2J24 - chains A and B; structure by X-ray diffraction, 2.10 A resolution.

# Chain A (and B)
Name: Triosephosphate isomerase, glycosomal
Organism: Trypanosoma brucei brucei
Notes: EC 5.3.1.1; chain B of this document is another copy of the same molecule, construct and numbering; everything in this record applies to it too
UniProtKB: P04789 (TPIS_TRYBB); residue numbers follow UniProt; this construct covers 1-250
Chain sequence (250 residues; each row starts with the number of its first residue):
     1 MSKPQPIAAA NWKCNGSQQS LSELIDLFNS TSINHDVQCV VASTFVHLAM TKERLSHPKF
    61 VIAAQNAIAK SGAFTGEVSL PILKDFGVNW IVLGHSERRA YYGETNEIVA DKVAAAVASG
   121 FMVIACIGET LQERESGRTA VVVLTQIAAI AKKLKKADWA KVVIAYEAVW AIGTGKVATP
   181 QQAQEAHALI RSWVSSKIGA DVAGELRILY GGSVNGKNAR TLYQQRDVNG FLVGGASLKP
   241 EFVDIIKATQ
Not modelled in the structure: 1
Sequence notes: engineered mutation Ala168 (Pro in P04789)
Swiss-Prot annotation at these positions:
  - active site: His95 (Electrophile), Glu167 (Proton acceptor)
  - binding site (substrate): Asn11, Lys13

# Interface between chain A and chain B
Contacting residue pairs (80):
  Asn11(A) - Thr75(B)  hydrogen bond
  Lys13(A) - Gly72(B)
  Lys13(A) - Ala73(B)
  Lys13(A) - Thr75(B)
  Cys14(A) - Ser71(B)  hydrogen bond (backbone-side chain)
  Cys14(A) - Gly72(B)  hydrogen bond (backbone-backbone)
  Cys14(A) - Phe74(B)
  Cys14(A) - Glu77(B)  hydrogen bond (side chain-backbone)
  Cys14(A) - Val78(B)
  Cys14(A) - Ser79(B)  hydrogen bond (side chain-backbone)
  Cys14(A) - Ile82(B)
  Asn15(A) - Gly72(B)  hydrogen bond (side chain-backbone)
  Asn15(A) - Ile82(B)
  Gly16(A) - Ile82(B)
  Ser17(A) - Asp85(B)
  Gln18(A) - Lys52(B)
  Gln18(A) - Asp85(B)  hydrogen bond (side chain-backbone)
  Gln18(A) - Phe86(B)
  Thr44(A) - Val78(B)
  Thr44(A) - Ile82(B)
  Phe45(A) - Phe45(B)  hydrophobic
  Phe45(A) - Val46(B)
  Phe45(A) - Gly76(B)
  Val46(A) - Phe45(B)
  Val46(A) - Val78(B)  hydrophobic
  Val46(A) - Phe86(B)
  His47(A) - Ile82(B)
  Ala49(A) - Ala49(B)  hydrophobic
  Lys52(A) - Gln18(B)
  Gln65(A) - Thr75(B)
  Gln65(A) - Gly76(B)  hydrogen bond (side chain-backbone)
  Asn66(A) - Gly76(B)
  Ser71(A) - Cys14(B)  hydrogen bond (side chain-backbone)
  Gly72(A) - Lys13(B)
  Gly72(A) - Cys14(B)  hydrogen bond (backbone-backbone)
  Gly72(A) - Asn15(B)  hydrogen bond (backbone-side chain)
  Ala73(A) - Lys13(B)
  Ala73(A) - Glu97(B)
  Ala73(A) - Tyr101(B)
  Phe74(A) - Cys14(B)
  Phe74(A) - Glu97(B)  hydrogen bond (backbone-side chain)
  Phe74(A) - Tyr101(B)  hydrophobic
  Phe74(A) - Tyr102(B)
  Thr75(A) - Asn11(B)  hydrogen bond
  Thr75(A) - Lys13(B)
  Thr75(A) - Gln65(B)
  Thr75(A) - His95(B)  hydrogen bond
  Thr75(A) - Glu97(B)  hydrogen bond
  Thr75(A) - Arg98(B)  hydrogen bond (backbone-side chain)
  Gly76(A) - Phe45(B)
  Gly76(A) - Gln65(B)  hydrogen bond (backbone-side chain)
  Gly76(A) - Asn66(B)
  Gly76(A) - Arg98(B)
  Glu77(A) - Cys14(B)  hydrogen bond (backbone-side chain)
  Glu77(A) - Arg98(B)  salt bridge
  Glu77(A) - Tyr102(B)
  Val78(A) - Cys14(B)
  Val78(A) - Val46(B)  hydrophobic
  Ser79(A) - Cys14(B)  hydrogen bond (backbone-side chain)
  Ile82(A) - Cys14(B)
  Ile82(A) - Asn15(B)
  Ile82(A) - Gly16(B)
  Ile82(A) - Thr44(B)
  Ile82(A) - His47(B)
  Asp85(A) - Ser17(B)
  Asp85(A) - Gln18(B)  hydrogen bond (side chain-backbone)
  Phe86(A) - Gln18(B)
  Phe86(A) - Val46(B)  hydrophobic
  Phe86(A) - Met50(B)  hydrophobic
  His95(A) - Thr75(B)  hydrogen bond
  Glu97(A) - Ala73(B)
  Glu97(A) - Phe74(B)
  Glu97(A) - Thr75(B)  hydrogen bond
  Arg98(A) - Thr75(B)  hydrogen bond (side chain-backbone)
  Arg98(A) - Gly76(B)
  Arg98(A) - Glu77(B)  salt bridge
  Tyr101(A) - Ala73(B)
  Tyr101(A) - Phe74(B)  hydrophobic
  Tyr102(A) - Phe74(B)
  Tyr102(A) - Glu77(B)
Other interface residues (no listed pair), chain A (36 interface residues in all): Leu48, Ile68, Lys70, Leu83
Other interface residues (no listed pair), chain B (37 interface residues in all): Leu48, Ile68, Lys70, Leu83

# In short
Chain A and chain B form an interface of 36 and 37 residues respectively; the contacts include 23 hydrogen
bonds and 2 salt bridges. Polar pairs include Glu77(A)-Arg98(B), Asn11(A)-Thr75(B) and Cys14(A)-Ser71(B).
Chain A and chain B are both Triosephosphate isomerase, glycosomal (Trypanosoma brucei brucei); the structure,
The functional role of the conserved active site proline of triosephosphate isomerase, was determined by X-ray
diffraction (same publication as 2J27).
